Entry 6P7M (electron microscopy, 3.00 A resolution); this record covers chains A and B of the 3 polymer chains in the assembly.

[Chain A]
Protein: Cas12a
Organism: Lachnospiraceae bacterium ND2006
Sequence (1231 residues; each row starts with the number of its first residue; numbers below 1 keep their minus sign (Ser-2 is residue -2)):
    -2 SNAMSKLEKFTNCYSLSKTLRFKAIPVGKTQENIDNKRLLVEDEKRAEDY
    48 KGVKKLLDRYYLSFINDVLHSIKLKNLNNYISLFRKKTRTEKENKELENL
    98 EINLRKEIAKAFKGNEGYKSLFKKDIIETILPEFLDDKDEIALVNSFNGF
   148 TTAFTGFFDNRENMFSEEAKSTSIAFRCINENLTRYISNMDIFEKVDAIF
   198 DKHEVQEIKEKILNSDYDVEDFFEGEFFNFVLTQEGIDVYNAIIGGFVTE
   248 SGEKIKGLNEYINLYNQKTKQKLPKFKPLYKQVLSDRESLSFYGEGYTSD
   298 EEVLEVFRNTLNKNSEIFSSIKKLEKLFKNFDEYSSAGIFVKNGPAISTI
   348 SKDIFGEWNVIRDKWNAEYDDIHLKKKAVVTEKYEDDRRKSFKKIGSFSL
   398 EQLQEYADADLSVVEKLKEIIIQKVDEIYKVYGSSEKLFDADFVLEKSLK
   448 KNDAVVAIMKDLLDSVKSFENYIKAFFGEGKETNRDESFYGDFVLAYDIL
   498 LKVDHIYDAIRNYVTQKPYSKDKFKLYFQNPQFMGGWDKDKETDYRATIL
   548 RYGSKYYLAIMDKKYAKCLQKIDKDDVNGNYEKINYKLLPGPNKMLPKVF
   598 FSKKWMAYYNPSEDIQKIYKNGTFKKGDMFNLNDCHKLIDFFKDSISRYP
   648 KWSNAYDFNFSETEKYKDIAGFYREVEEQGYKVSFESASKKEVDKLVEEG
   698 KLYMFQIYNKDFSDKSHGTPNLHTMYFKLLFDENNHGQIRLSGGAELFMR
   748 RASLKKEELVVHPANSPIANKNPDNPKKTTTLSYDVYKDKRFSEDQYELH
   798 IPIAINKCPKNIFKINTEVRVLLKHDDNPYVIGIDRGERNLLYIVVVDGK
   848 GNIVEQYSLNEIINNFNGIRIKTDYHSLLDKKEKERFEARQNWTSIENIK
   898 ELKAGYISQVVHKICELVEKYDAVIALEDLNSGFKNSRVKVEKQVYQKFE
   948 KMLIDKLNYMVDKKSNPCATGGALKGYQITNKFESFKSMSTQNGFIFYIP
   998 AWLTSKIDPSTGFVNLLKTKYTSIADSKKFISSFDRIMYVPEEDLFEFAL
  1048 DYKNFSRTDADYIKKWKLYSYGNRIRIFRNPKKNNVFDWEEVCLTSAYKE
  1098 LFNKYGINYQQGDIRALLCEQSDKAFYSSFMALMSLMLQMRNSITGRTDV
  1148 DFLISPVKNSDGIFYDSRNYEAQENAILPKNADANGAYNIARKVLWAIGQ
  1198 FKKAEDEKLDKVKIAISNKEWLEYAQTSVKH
Unresolved in the structure: -2 to 0, 83-90, 247-249, 280-292, 535-541, 561-575, 582-681, 1075-1084, 1227-1228
Ion coordination: Mg2+: Thr716 (shared with A17(B) of chain B)
From the paper describing this entry:
  - conformationally variable residues (helix shift): Arg887 (citing earlier work)

[Chain B]
Molecule: mature crRNA
Sequence (40 nucleotides; row label = number of the first residue in the row):
     1 AAUUUCUACUAAGUGUAGAUAAAGUGCUCAUCAUUGGAAA
Unresolved in the structure: 27-40
Ion coordination: Mg2+: A17 (shared with Thr716(A) of chain A)

[How chain A and chain B interact]
Contacting residue pairs (107; chain A residue first):
  Ser14(A) - A21(B)  base contact
  Lys15(A) - A21(B)  salt bridge to the phosphate
  Thr16(A) - A21(B)  hydrogen bond to the sugar
  Thr16(A) - A22(B)  hydrogen bond to the sugar
  Arg18(A) - U4(B)  hydrogen bond to the base
  Arg18(A) - U5(B)  sugar contact
  Arg18(A) - A22(B)  hydrogen bond to the phosphate
  Phe19(A) - U4(B)  sugar contact
  Lys20(A) - U4(B)  sugar contact
  Tyr47(A) - G24(B)  hydrogen bond to the phosphate
  Tyr47(A) - U25(B)  hydrogen bond to the phosphate
  Lys51(A) - U25(B)  salt bridge to the phosphate
  Lys51(A) - G26(B)  salt bridge to the phosphate
  Gly153(A) - G24(B)  sugar contact
  Phe154(A) - G24(B)  hydrogen bond to the sugar
  Asn157(A) - U25(B)  hydrogen bond to the sugar
  Arg158(A) - U25(B)  phosphate contact
  Arg158(A) - G26(B)  salt bridge to the phosphate
  Tyr516(A) - C6(B)  phosphate contact
  Lys518(A) - U5(B)  phosphate contact
  Lys520(A) - A23(B)  salt bridge to the phosphate
  Asn706(A) - U4(B)  phosphate contact
  Lys707(A) - U3(B)  hydrogen bond to the base
  Lys707(A) - U4(B)  hydrogen bond to the phosphate
  Lys707(A) - U16(B)  hydrogen bond to the base
  Ser710(A) - G15(B)  hydrogen bond to the phosphate
  Lys712(A) - U14(B)  salt bridge to the phosphate
  Lys712(A) - G15(B)  sugar contact
  Ser713(A) - G15(B)  phosphate contact
  Ser713(A) - U16(B)  phosphate contact
  His714(A) - A12(B)  salt bridge to the phosphate
  His714(A) - G15(B)  sugar contact
  His714(A) - U16(B)  hydrogen bond to the phosphate
  Gly715(A) - U16(B)  hydrogen bond to the phosphate
  Gly715(A) - A17(B)  phosphate contact
  Thr716(A) - A17(B)  hydrogen bond to the phosphate
  Thr716(A) - G18(B)  phosphate contact
  Asn718(A) - A19(B)  hydrogen bond to the base
  Asn718(A) - U20(B)  base contact
  Leu719(A) - U20(B)  hydrogen bond to the base
  His720(A) - U20(B)  stacking on the base
  His720(A) - A21(B)  salt bridge to the phosphate
  Phe745(A) - A23(B)  sugar contact
  Arg747(A) - U5(B)  salt bridge to the phosphate
  His759(A) - A1(B)  sugar contact
  Ile765(A) - A1(B)  base contact
  Ala766(A) - A1(B)  hydrogen bond to the base
  Asn767(A) - A1(B)  hydrogen bond to the base
  Asn767(A) - U10(B)  phosphate contact
  Asn767(A) - A11(B)  phosphate contact
  Lys768(A) - C9(B)  phosphate contact
  Lys768(A) - U10(B)  hydrogen bond to the phosphate
  Asn769(A) - C9(B)  phosphate contact
  Asn769(A) - U10(B)  hydrogen bond to the phosphate
  Asn769(A) - A11(B)  base contact
  Asn772(A) - U10(B)  hydrogen bond to the phosphate
  Asn772(A) - A11(B)  hydrogen bond to the phosphate
  Lys774(A) - A11(B)  salt bridge to the phosphate
  Lys774(A) - A12(B)  base contact
  Lys774(A) - G13(B)  hydrogen bond to the base
  Thr777(A) - U10(B)  hydrogen bond to the sugar
  Thr777(A) - G13(B)  base contact
  Leu779(A) - A2(B)  base contact
  Leu779(A) - G13(B)  base contact
  Tyr781(A) - A2(B)  hydrogen bond to the base
  Tyr781(A) - G13(B)  sugar contact
  Tyr781(A) - U14(B)  stacking on the base
  Val783(A) - A1(B)  sugar contact
  Val783(A) - A2(B)  base contact
  Tyr784(A) - A2(B)  sugar contact
  Lys785(A) - A1(B)  sugar contact
  Asp786(A) - A2(B)  phosphate contact
  Lys787(A) - A2(B)  phosphate contact
  Lys787(A) - U3(B)  salt bridge to the phosphate
  Arg788(A) - U3(B)  salt bridge to the phosphate
  Arg788(A) - U5(B)  phosphate contact
  Arg788(A) - C6(B)  salt bridge to the phosphate
  Gln793(A) - U4(B)  hydrogen bond to the phosphate
  Gln793(A) - U5(B)  hydrogen bond to the phosphate
  His797(A) - A22(B)  hydrogen bond to the sugar
  Asn861(A) - A11(B)  base contact
  Asn861(A) - A17(B)  hydrogen bond to the sugar
  Asn862(A) - A17(B)  sugar contact
  Phe863(A) - A11(B)  sugar contact
  Phe863(A) - U16(B)  sugar contact
  Phe863(A) - A17(B)  sugar contact
  Ile868(A) - A11(B)  base contact
  Thr870(A) - A8(B)  sugar contact
  Thr870(A) - A11(B)  base contact
  Tyr872(A) - A8(B)  sugar contact
  Leu875(A) - A8(B)  phosphate contact
  Lys879(A) - A8(B)  salt bridge to the phosphate
  Glu898(A) - U7(B)  phosphate contact
  Leu899(A) - U7(B)  phosphate contact
  Leu899(A) - A8(B)  sugar contact
  Gly902(A) - U7(B)  sugar contact
  Ser905(A) - G18(B)  hydrogen bond to the sugar
  Ser905(A) - A19(B)  sugar contact
  Gln906(A) - U7(B)  base contact
  Gln906(A) - G18(B)  base contact
  His909(A) - G18(B)  sugar contact
  Met949(A) - A19(B)  sugar contact
  Lys953(A) - A19(B)  salt bridge to the phosphate
  Lys953(A) - U20(B)  salt bridge to the phosphate
  Lys960(A) - G18(B)  salt bridge to the phosphate
  Lys960(A) - A19(B)  salt bridge to the phosphate
  Lys961(A) - G18(B)  salt bridge to the phosphate
Other interface residues (no listed pair), chain A (76 interface residues in all): Tyr705, Asp708, Glu743, Thr778, Ser780, Phe789, Glu795, Ile866, Tyr903, Val908, Asp952

[Summary]
76 residues of chain A face 26 of chain B across their interface; the contacts include 31 hydrogen bonds, 19
salt bridges and 2 aromatic stacking contacts. Polar contacts include Arg18(A)-U4(B), Lys707(A)-U3(B) and
Lys707(A)-U16(B). Thr716(A) and A17(B) coordinate Mg2+. From the paper: conformational variability at
Arg887(A).
Chain A is Cas12a (Lachnospiraceae bacterium ND2006) and chain B is mature crRNA; the structure, Cryo-EM
structure of LbCas12a-crRNA: AcrVA4 (1:2 complex), was determined by electron microscopy (same publication as
6P7N).
